Entry 7B70 (electron microscopy, 4.00 A resolution); this record covers chains D and F of the 10 polymer chains in the assembly.

Chain D:
Name: Trafficking protein particle complex subunit
From: Drosophila melanogaster
UniProtKB: Q9VLI9 (Q9VLI9_DROME); residues 1-219 here = UniProt positions 1-219
Chain sequence (219 residues; row label = number of the first residue in the row):
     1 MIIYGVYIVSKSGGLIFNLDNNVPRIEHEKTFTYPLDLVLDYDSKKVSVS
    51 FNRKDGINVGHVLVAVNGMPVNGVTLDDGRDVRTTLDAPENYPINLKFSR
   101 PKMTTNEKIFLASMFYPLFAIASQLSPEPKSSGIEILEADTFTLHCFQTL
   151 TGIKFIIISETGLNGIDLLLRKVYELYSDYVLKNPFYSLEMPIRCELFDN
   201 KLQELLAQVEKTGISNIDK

Chain F:
Name: Trafficking protein particle complex subunit 5
From: Drosophila melanogaster
UniProtKB: Q7K2Q8 (Q7K2Q8_DROME); numbering as in UniProt (aligned over 1-194)
Chain sequence (194 residues; row label = number of the first residue in the row):
     1 MEKLEALKISSMRPRSNILDRPLSKGKTEVSQSIVALLFSEIVQYSQSRV
    51 FTVPELQTRLHDLGQDVGTRIIDLYFVRERSSKRETKLTQMLLFVKTTVW
   101 KNLFGKEAEKLEHANDDERTYYIIEKEPLVNTFISVPKDKGSLNCANFTA
   151 GIVEAVLTNCGFPCKVTAHWHKGTTYMVKFEDFVIARDKQMEEK
Not modelled in the structure: 1-30

How chain D and chain F interact:
Residue-residue contacts (29):
  Leu182(D) with Ser33(F); Ala36(F); Leu37(F), hydrophobic; Ser40(F), hydrogen bond (backbone-side chain); Thr132(F); Phe133(F)
  Lys183(D) with Ser40(F), hydrogen bond (backbone-side chain); Phe133(F); Ile134(F); Ser135(F); Val136(F); Pro137(F)
  Asn184(D) with Ser40(F); Gln44(F), hydrogen bond
  Pro185(D) with Leu37(F), hydrophobic; Ser40(F); Gln44(F)
  Phe186(D) with Glu41(F); Gln44(F)
  Cys195(D) with Ser135(F); Val136(F); Lys138(F)
  Glu196(D) with Lys138(F)
  Leu197(D) with Ile134(F), hydrophobic; Ser135(F); Val136(F); Lys138(F)
  Phe198(D) with Ile134(F)
  Lys201(D) with Ile134(F)
Other interface residues (no listed pair), chain D (14 interface residues in all): Asp179, Tyr180, Val181, Tyr187

Overview:
The interface between chain D and chain F involves 14 residues on one side and 13 on the other; the contacts
include 3 hydrogen bonds. Polar contacts include Leu182(D)-Ser40(F), Lys183(D)-Ser40(F) and
Asn184(D)-Gln44(F).
Chain D is Trafficking protein particle complex subunit and chain F is Trafficking protein particle complex
subunit 5, both from Drosophila melanogaster; the structure, TRAPPCore plus C8 (355-596) and C11 (1-718) from
MiniTRAPPIII, was determined by electron microscopy, deposited together with 7B6D, 7B6E, 7B6H and 7B6R.
